1IIC - chain A; structure by X-ray diffraction, 2.20 A resolution.

Chain A:
Molecule: PEPTIDE N-myristoyltransferase
Organism: Saccharomyces cerevisiae
Notes: EC 2.3.1.97; fragment: N-myristoyltransferase (N-terminal 33 residues deleted)
UniProtKB: P14743 (NMT_YEAST); residues 34-455 here = UniProt positions 34-455
Chain sequence (422 residues; row label = number of the first residue in the row):
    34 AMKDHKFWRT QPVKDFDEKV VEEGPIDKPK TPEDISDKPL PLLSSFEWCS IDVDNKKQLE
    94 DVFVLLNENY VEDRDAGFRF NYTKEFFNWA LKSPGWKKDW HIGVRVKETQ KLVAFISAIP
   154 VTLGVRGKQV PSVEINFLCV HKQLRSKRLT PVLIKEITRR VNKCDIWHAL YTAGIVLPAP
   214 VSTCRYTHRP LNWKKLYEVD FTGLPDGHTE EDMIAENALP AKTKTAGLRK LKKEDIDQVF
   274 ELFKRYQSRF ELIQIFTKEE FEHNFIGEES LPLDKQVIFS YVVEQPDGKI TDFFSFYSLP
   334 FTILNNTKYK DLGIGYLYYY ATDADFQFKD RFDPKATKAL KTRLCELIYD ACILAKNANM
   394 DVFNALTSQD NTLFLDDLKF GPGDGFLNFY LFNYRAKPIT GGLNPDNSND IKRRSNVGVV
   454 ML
Ligand contacts: tetradecanoyl-coa (MYA): D37, H38, K39, F40, W41, N102, Y103, E105, I168, N169, F170, L171, C172, V173, L177, R178, S179, K180, R181, L182, T183, P184, I187, I190, T191, V194, N195, I199, W200, H201, A202, Y204, T205, A206, I208, L210, F425

Summary:
Ligands of chain A: tetradecanoyl-coa.
Chain A is PEPTIDE N-myristoyltransferase (Saccharomyces cerevisiae); the structure, Crystal Structure of
Saccharomyces cerevisiae N-myristoyltransferase with Bound MyristoylCoA, was determined by X-ray diffraction
together with 1IID from the same study.
